PDB entry 9BY0 | electron microscopy, 4.19 A resolution (low resolution: residue-level contacts below are approximate; hydrogen-bond / salt-bridge calls are withheld) | chains B and E of the 5 polymer chains in the assembly

[Chain B]
Name: Ribonucleoside-diphosphate reductase subunit alpha
Source organism: Bacillus subtilis
Notes: EC 1.17.4.1
UniProtKB: P50620 (RIR1_BACSU); residue numbers follow UniProt; this construct covers 1-700
Amino-acid sequence (700 residues; row label = number of the first residue in the row):
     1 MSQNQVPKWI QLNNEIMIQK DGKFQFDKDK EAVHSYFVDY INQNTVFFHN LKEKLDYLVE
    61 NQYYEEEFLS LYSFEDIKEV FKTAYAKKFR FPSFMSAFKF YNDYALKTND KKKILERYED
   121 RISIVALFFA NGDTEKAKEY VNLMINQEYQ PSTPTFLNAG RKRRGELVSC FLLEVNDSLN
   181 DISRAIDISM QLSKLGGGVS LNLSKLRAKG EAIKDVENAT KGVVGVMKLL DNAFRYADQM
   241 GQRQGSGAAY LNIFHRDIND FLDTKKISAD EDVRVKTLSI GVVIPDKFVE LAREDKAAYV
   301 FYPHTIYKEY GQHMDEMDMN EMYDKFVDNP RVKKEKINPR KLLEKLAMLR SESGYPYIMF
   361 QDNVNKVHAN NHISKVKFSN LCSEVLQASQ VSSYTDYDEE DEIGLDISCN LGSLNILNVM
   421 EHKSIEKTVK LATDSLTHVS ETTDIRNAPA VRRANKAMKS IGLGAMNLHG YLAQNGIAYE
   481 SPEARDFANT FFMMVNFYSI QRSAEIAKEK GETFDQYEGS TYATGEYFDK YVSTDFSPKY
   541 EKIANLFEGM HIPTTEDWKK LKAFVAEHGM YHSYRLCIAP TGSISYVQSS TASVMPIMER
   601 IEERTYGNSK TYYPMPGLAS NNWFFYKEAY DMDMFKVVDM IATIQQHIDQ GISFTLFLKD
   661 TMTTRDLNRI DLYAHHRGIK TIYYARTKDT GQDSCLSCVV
Unresolved in the structure: 1-5, 689-700
UniProt features mapped onto this chain:
  - active site: N380 (Proton acceptor), C382 (Cysteine radical intermediate), E384 (Proton acceptor)
  - binding site (substrate): T153, S169, C170, G198, N380 to E384, P580 to I584
  - site: C170 (Important for hydrogen atom transfer), D177 (Allosteric effector binding), R207 (Allosteric effector binding), C409 (Important for hydrogen atom transfer), Y683 (Important for electron transfer), Y684 (Important for electron transfer), C695 (Interacts with thioredoxin/glutaredoxin), C698 (Interacts with thioredoxin/glutaredoxin)
  - mutagenesis: H255 (H255Y: In ts-A 73; temperature-sensitive lethal mutation)
Disulfides: C170-C409
Small-molecule neighbours:
  - ATP (adenosine-5'-triphosphate): V33, H34, F37, N42, K88, F89, R90, F91, R117
  - GDP (guanosine-5'-diphosphate): F47, F48, H49, N50, L51, K54, K78, F81, K82, Y85, D120
  - dTTP (TTP), molecule 1: D177, S178, L179, I182, L206, R207, A212, I213, K214, T220, K221
  - dTTP (TTP), molecule 2: K194, Y236, A237, D238
What the authors report for this chain:
  - catalytic residues: C382 (citing earlier work)

[Chain E]
Name: Thioredoxin
Source organism: Bacillus subtilis
UniProtKB: P14949 (THIO_BACSU); residues 1-104 here = UniProt positions 1-104
Amino-acid sequence (104 residues; numbered 1 to 104; the number before each row is that of its first residue):
     1 MAIVKATDQS FSAETSEGVV LADFWAPWCG PCKMIAPVLE ELDQEMGDKL KIVKIDVDEN
    61 QETAGKYGVM SIPTLLVLKD GEVVETSVGF KPKEALQELV NKHL
Unresolved in the structure: 1-18
Disulfides: C29-C32

[Interface between chain B and chain E]
Residue-residue contacts (21):
  Q19(B) with M70(E)
  G22(B) with M70(E)
  K23(B) with G68(E)
  F24(B) with M70(E)
  A478(B) with Q61(E)
  S620(B) with G65(E)
  N621(B) with G65(E)
  W623(B) with V69(E); M70(E)
  F624(B) with V57(E); Q61(E); A64(E); V69(E); S71(E); I72(E)
  F625(B) with Q61(E); E62(E)
  K627(B) with W28(E); D58(E)
  D631(B) with W28(E)
  K659(B) with W28(E)
Also at the interface, not in a pair above, chain B (15 interface residues in all): E480, R600
Also at the interface, not in a pair above, chain E (13 interface residues in all): K66

[Summary]
The interface between chain B and chain E involves 15 residues on one side and 13 on the other. Ligands of
chain B: dTTP, ATP and GDP. From UniProt: 3 active-site residues, 14 substrate-binding residues and one
mutagenesis site on chain B. The paper reports the catalytic residue C382(B).
Chain B is Ribonucleoside-diphosphate reductase subunit alpha and chain E is Thioredoxin, both from Bacillus
subtilis; the structure, Class 16 model for pre-reduction condition of Bacillus subtilis ribonucleotide
reductase complex, was determined by electron microscopy, deposited together with 9BW3, 9BWX, 9BX2, 9BX3,
9BX6, 9BX8 and 39 further entries.
